8EUE - chains A and I of the 10 polymer chains in the assembly; structure by electron microscopy, 3.48 A resolution.

[Chain A]
Molecule: Histone H3.2
UniProtKB: A0A310TTQ1 (A0A310TTQ1_XENLA); residues 1-136 here = UniProt positions 1-136
Amino-acid sequence (136 residues; row label = number of the first residue in the row):
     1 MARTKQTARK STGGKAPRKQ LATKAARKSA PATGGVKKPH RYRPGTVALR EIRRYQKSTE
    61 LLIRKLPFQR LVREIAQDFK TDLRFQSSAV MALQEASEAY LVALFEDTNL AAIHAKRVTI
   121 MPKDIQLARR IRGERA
Not modelled in the structure: 1-41
Sequence notes: conflict Ala111 (Cys in A0A310TTQ1)

[Chain I]
Molecule: 227-nt DNA strand
Sequence (227 nucleotides; numbered -73 to 153; the number before each row is that of its first residue; numbers below 1 keep their minus sign (DC-73 is residue -73)):
   -73 CTGGAGAATC CCGGTGCCGA GGCCGCTCAA TTGGTCGTAG ACAGCTCTAG CACCGCTTAA
   -13 ACGCACGTAC GCGCTGTCCC CCGCGTTTTA ACCGCCAAGG GGATTACTCC CTAGTCTCCA
    47 GGCACGTGTC AGATATATAC ATCCTGTGCA TGTATTGAAC AGCGACCTTG CCGGTGCCAG
   107 TCGGATAGTG TTCCGAGCTC CCACTCTAGA GGATCCCCGG GTACCGA
Not modelled in the structure: -73, 73-153

[How chain A and chain I interact]
Residue-residue contacts (17; chain A residue first):
  Tyr42(A) with DG9(I), base contact; DC10(I), hydrogen bond to the base
  Arg43(A) with DG9(I), phosphate contact; DC10(I), phosphate contact
  Gly45(A) with DG9(I), hydrogen bond to the phosphate
  Val47(A) with DG9(I), phosphate contact
  Ala48(A) with DG9(I), phosphate contact
  Arg50(A) with DA-66(I), sugar contact; DT-65(I), phosphate contact
  Arg54(A) with DT-65(I), phosphate contact
  Arg64(A) with DA17(I), hydrogen bond to the phosphate; DC18(I), salt bridge to the phosphate
  Lys65(A) with DC18(I), salt bridge to the phosphate
  Leu66(A) with DC18(I), phosphate contact
  Arg70(A) with DA17(I), salt bridge to the phosphate
  Arg84(A) with DG26(I), hydrogen bond to the phosphate; DG27(I), salt bridge to the phosphate
Interface residues without a listed pair, chain A (14 interface residues in all): Pro44, Pro67
Interface residues without a listed pair, chain I (9 interface residues in all): DA-67

[Summary]
14 residues of chain A face 9 of chain I across their interface, with 4 hydrogen bonds and 4 salt bridges.
Among the polar pairs are Tyr42(A)-DC10(I), Gly45(A)-DG9(I) and Arg64(A)-DA17(I).
Chain A is Histone H3.2 and chain I is a 227-nt DNA strand; the structure, Class1 of the INO80-Nucleosome
complex, was determined by electron microscopy, deposited together with 8ETS, 8ETT, 8ETU, 8ETV, 8ETW, 8EU9,
8EUF and 8EUJ.
